4PN2 - chain A; structure by X-ray diffraction, 1.42 A resolution.

# Chain A
Protein: Xylanase
Organism: Xanthomonas axonopodis pv. citri
UniProt: Q8PET6 (Q8PET6_XANAC); numbering as in UniProt (aligned over 22-326)
Sequence (305 residues; each row starts with the number of its first residue):
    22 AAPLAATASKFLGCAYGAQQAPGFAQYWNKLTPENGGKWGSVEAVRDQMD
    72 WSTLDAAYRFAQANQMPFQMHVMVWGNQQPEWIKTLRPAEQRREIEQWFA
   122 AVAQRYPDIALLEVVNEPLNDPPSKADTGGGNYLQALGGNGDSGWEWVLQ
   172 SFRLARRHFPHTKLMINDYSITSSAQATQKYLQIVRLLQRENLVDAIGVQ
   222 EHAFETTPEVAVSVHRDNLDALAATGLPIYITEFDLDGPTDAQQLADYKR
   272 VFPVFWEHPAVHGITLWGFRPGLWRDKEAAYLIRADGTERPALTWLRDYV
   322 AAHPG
Metal / ion sites: Ca2+: E64, D68, E115, Q118
Ligand contacts: beta-D-xylopyranose (XYP): E55, N56, K59, H92, W96, Q99, N137, E138, Q221, H223, E254, W288, W295

# Overview
Bound to chain A: beta-D-xylopyranose. E64, D68, E115 and Q118 coordinate Ca2+.
Chain A is Xylanase (Xanthomonas axonopodis pv. citri); the structure, Crystal structure of GH10
endo-b-1,4-xylanase (XynB) from Xanthomonas axonopodis pv citri complexed with xylotriose, was determined by
X-ray diffraction together with 4PMU, 4PMX, 4PMY and 4PMZ from the same study.
